PDB entry 7QJ1 | electron microscopy, 7.00 A resolution (low resolution: residue-level contacts below are approximate; hydrogen-bond / salt-bridge calls are withheld) | chains H and V of the 16 polymer chains in the assembly

[Chain H]
Name: Gamma-tubulin complex component 3
From: Homo sapiens
UniProtKB: Q96CW5 (GCP3_HUMAN); numbering as in UniProt (aligned over 1-907)
Chain sequence (907 residues; row label = number of the first residue in the row):
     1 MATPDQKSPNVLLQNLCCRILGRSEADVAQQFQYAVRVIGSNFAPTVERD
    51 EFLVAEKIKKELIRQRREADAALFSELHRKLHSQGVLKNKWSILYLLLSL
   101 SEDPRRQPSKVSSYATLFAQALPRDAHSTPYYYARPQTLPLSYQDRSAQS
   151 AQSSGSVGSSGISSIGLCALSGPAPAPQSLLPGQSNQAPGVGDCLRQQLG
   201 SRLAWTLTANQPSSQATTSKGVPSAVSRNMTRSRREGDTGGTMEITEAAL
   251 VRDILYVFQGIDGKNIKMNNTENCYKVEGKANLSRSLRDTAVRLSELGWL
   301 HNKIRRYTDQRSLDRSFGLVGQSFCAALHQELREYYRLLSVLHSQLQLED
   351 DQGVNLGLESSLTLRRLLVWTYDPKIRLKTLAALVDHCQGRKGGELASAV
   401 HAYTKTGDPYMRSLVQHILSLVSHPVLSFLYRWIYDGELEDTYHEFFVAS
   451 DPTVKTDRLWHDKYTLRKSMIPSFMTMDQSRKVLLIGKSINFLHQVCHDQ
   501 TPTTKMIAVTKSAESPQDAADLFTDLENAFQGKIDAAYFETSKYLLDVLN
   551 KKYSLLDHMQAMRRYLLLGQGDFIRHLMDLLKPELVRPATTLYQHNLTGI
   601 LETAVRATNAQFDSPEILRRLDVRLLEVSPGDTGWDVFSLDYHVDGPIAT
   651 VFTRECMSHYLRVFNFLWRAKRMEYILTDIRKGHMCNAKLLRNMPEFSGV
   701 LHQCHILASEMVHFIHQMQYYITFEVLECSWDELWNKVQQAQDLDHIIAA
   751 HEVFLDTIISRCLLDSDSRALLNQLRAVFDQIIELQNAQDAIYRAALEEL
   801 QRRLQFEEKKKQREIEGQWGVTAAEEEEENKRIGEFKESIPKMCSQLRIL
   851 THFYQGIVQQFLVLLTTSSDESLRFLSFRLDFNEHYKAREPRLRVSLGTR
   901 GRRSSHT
Not modelled in the structure: 1-244, 279-284, 348-360, 506-523, 812-826, 891-907
Curated features (UniProtKB/Swiss-Prot):
  - modified residue: Ala2 (N-acetylalanine), Ser113 (Phosphoserine)

[Chain V]
Name: Tubulin gamma-1 chain
From: Homo sapiens
UniProtKB: P23258 (TBG1_HUMAN); numbering as in UniProt (aligned over 1-451)
Chain sequence (451 residues; each row starts with the number of its first residue):
     1 MPREIITLQLGQCGNQIGFEFWKQLCAEHGISPEGIVEEFATEGTDRKDV
    51 FFYQADDEHYIPRAVLLDLEPRVIHSILNSPYAKLYNPENIYLSEHGGGA
   101 GNNWASGFSQGEKIHEDIFDIIDREADGSDSLEGFVLCHSIAGGTGSGLG
   151 SYLLERLNDRYPKKLVQTYSVFPNQDEMSDVVVQPYNSLLTLKRLTQNAD
   201 CVVVLDNTALNRIATDRLHIQNPSFSQINQLVSTIMSASTTTLRYPGYMN
   251 NDLIGLIASLIPTPRLHFLMTGYTPLTTDQSVASVRKTTVLDVMRRLLQP
   301 KNVMVSTGRDRQTNHCYIAILNIIQGEVDPTQVHKSLQRIRERKLANFIP
   351 WGPASIQVALSRKSPYLPSAHRVSGLMMANHTSISSLFERTCRQYDKLRK
   401 REAFLEQFRKEDMFKDNFDEMDTSREIVQQLIDEYHAATRPDYISWGTQE
   451 Q
Not modelled in the structure: 1-2, 42-44, 94-100, 178-179, 280-286, 307-312, 448-451
Curated features (UniProtKB/Swiss-Prot):
  - binding site (GTP): Ala142 to Gly148
  - modified residue: Ser131 (Phosphoserine)
  - natural variant: Tyr92 (Y92C: In CDCBM4), Thr331 (T331P: In CDCBM4), Leu387 (L387P: In CDCBM4)

[Interface between chain H and chain V]
Contacting residue pairs - 39 pairs, chain H then chain V:
  Gly569(H) - Tyr248(V)
  Gln570(H) - Tyr248(V)
  Gly571(H) - Tyr248(V)
  Arg575(H) - Asn251(V)
  Arg575(H) - Asp252(V)
  Asn609(H) - Pro246(V)
  Thr678(H) - Ile254(V)
  Thr678(H) - Ala258(V)
  Arg681(H) - Ala258(V)
  Arg681(H) - Ile261(V)
  Lys682(H) - Lys163(V)
  Lys682(H) - Ile254(V)
  Lys689(H) - Asn158(V)
  Arg692(H) - Gln197(V)
  Arg692(H) - Arg265(V)
  His702(H) - Tyr443(V)
  His705(H) - Pro264(V)
  His713(H) - Pro353(V)
  His713(H) - Ala354(V)
  His713(H) - Ser355(V)
  His716(H) - Ser259(V)
  His716(H) - Gln357(V)
  Gln717(H) - Gln357(V)
  Tyr720(H) - Met249(V)
  Tyr720(H) - Gln357(V)
  Tyr720(H) - Val358(V)
  Thr723(H) - Met249(V)
  Phe724(H) - Leu360(V)
  Glu728(H) - Pro330(V)
  Asp732(H) - Pro330(V)
  Phe875(H) - His334(V)
  Phe875(H) - Lys335(V)
  Arg879(H) - His334(V)
  Arg879(H) - Leu337(V)
  Phe882(H) - Arg341(V)
  Phe882(H) - Ser355(V)
  Asn883(H) - Ile349(V)
  Asn883(H) - Gly352(V)
  His885(H) - Pro353(V)
Also at the interface, not in a pair above, chain H (34 interface residues in all): Leu568, Met685, Cys686, Ile706, Glu710, Val712, Gln719, Phe878, Arg889
Also at the interface, not in a pair above, chain V (40 interface residues in all): Arg3, Arg47, Pro162, Asp200, Asn250, Gly255, Pro262, Thr263, Gln338, Trp351, Ala359, Ile444

[Summary]
34 residues of chain H face 40 of chain V across their interface. From UniProt: 7 GTP-binding residues on
chain V.
Here chain H is Gamma-tubulin complex component 3 and chain V is Tubulin gamma-1 chain, both from Homo
sapiens. Entry 7QJ1 (Structure of the recombinant human gamma-Tubulin Ring Complex 6-spoked assembly
intermediate (spokes 7-12, homogeneous dataset)) was determined by electron microscopy (same publication as
7QJ0, 7QJ2, 7QJ3, 7QJ4, 7QJD and 7QJE).
